PDB entry 8PC0 | electron microscopy, 17.00 A resolution (very low resolution: no residue pairs are listed; an interface is given only as per-side residue counts) | chains A and C

# Chain A
Name: Mgp-operon protein 3
From: Mycoplasmoides genitalium G37
UniProt: P22747 (MGP3_MYCGE); the construct has insertions or renumbered stretches relative to UniProt, so the offset changes along the chain: 1-412 = UniProt 1-412; 417-1052 = UniProt 418-1053
Sequence (1053 residues; numbered 1 to 1052 plus 5 insertion-coded residues; 4 numbers in that range are skipped by the numbering (no residue carries them; nothing is unmodelled there); the number before each row is that of its first residue; a row labelled like 412A-412E holds insertion residues (412A, then the next letters in order)):
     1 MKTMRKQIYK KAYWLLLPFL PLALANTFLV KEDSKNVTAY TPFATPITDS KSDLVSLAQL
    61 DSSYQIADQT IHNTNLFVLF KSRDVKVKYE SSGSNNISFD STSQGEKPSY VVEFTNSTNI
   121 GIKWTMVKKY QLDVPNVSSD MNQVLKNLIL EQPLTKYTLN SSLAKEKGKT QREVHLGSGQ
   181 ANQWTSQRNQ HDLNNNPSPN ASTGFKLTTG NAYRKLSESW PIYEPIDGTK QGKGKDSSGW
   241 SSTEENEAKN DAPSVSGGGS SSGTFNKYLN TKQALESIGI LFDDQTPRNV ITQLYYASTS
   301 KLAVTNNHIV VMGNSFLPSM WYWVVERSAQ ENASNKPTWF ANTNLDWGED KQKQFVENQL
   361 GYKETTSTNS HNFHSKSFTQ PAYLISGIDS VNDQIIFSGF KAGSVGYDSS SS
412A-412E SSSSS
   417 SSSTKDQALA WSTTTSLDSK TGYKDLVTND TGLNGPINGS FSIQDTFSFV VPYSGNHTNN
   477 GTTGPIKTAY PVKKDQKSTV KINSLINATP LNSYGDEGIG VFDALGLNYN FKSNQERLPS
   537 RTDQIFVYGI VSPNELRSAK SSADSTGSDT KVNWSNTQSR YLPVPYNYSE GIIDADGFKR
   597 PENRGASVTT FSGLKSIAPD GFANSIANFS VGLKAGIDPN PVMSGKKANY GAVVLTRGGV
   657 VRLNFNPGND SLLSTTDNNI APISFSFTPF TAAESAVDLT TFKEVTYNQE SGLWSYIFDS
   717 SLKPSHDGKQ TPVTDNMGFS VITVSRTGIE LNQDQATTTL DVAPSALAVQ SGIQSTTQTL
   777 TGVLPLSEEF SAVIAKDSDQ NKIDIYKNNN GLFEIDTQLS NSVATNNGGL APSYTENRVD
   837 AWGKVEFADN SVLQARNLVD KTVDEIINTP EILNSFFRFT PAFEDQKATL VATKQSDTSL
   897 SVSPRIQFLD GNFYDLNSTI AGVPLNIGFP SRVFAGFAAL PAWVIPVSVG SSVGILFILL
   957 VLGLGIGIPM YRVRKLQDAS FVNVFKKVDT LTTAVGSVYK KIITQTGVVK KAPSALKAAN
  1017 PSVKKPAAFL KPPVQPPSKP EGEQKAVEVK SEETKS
Disordered / not traced: 1-24, 258-260, 412A-412E, 471-477, 592-602, 937-1052
Metal / ion sites: K+: Thr831, Arg834, Asp836, Gly839
Reported in the primary citation:
  - conformationally variable residues (loop rearrangement): Gly455 to Phe465

# Chain C
Name: Adhesin P1
From: Mycoplasmoides genitalium G37
UniProt: P20796 (ADP1_MYCGE); residues 1-1444 here = UniProt positions 1-1444
Sequence (1444 residues; numbered 1 to 1444; the number before each row is that of its first residue):
     1 MHQPKKRLAK KSWAFLTAAL TLGVITGVGG YFLFNQNKQR SSVSNFAYQP KQLSVKHQQA
    61 VDETLTPWTW NNNNFSSLKI TGENPGSFGL VRSQNDNLNI SSVTKNSSDD NLKYLNAVEK
   121 YLDGQQNFAI RRYDNNGRAL YDINLAKMEN PSTVQRGLNG EPIFDPFKGF GLTGNAPTDW
   181 NEIKGKVPVE VVQSPHSPNL YFVLLVPKVA LEYHNLNNQV VKESLEVKAT QSSFNPTQRL
   241 QKDSPVKDSS KQGEKLSETT ASSMSSGMAT STRAKALKVE VERGSQSDSL LKNDFAKKPL
   301 KHKNSSGEVK LEAEKEFTEA WKPLLTTDQI AREKGMGATV VSFYDAPYSE NHTAFGLVDH
   361 IDPKKMVENY PPSWKTPKWN HHGIWDYNAR NLLLQTTGFF NPRRHPEWFD EGQAKADNTS
   421 PGFKVGDTDH KKDGFKKNSS SPIALPFEAY FANIGNMVAI GNSVFIFGGN GHATKMFTTN
   481 PLSIGVFRIK YTDNFSKSSV TGWPYAVLFG GLINPQTNGL KDLPLGTNRW FEYVPRMAVS
   541 GVKWVGNQLV LAGTLTMGDT ATVPRLKYDQ LEKHLNLVAQ GQGLLREDLQ IFTPYGWANR
   601 PDIPVGAWLQ DEMGSKFGPH YFLNNPDIQD NVNNDTVEAL ISSYKNTDKL KHVYPYRYSG
   661 LYAWQLFNWS NKLTNTPLSA NFVNENSYAP NSLFAAILNE DLLTGLSDKI FYGKENEFAE
   721 NEADRFNQLL SLNPNPNTNW ARYLNVVQRF TTGPNLDSST FDQFLDFLPW IGNGKPFSNS
   781 PSPSTSASSS TPLPTFSNIN VGVKSMITQH LNKENTRWVF IPNFSPDIWT GAGYRVQSAN
   841 QKNGIPFEQV KPSNNSTPFD PNSDDNKVTP SGGSSKPTTY PALPNSISPT SDWINALTFT
   901 NKNNPQRNQL LLRSLLGTIP VLINKSGDSN DQFNKDSEQK WDKTETNEGN LPGFGEVNGL
   961 YNAALLHTYG FFGTNTNSTD PKIGFKADSS SSSSSTLVGS GLNWTSQDVG NLVVINDTSF
  1021 GFQLGGWFIT FTDFIRPRTG YLGITLSSLQ DQTIIWADQP WTSFKGSYLD SDGTPKSLWD
  1081 PTALKSLPNS STTYDTNPTL SPSFQLYQPN KVKAYQTTNT YNKLIEPVDA TSAATNMTSL
  1141 LKLLTTKNIK AKLGKGTASS QGNNNGGGVS QTINTITTTG NISEGLKEET SIQAETLKKF
  1201 FDSKQNNKSE IGIGDSTFTK MDGKLTGVVS TPLVNLINGQ GATSDSDTEK ISFKPGNQID
  1261 FNRLFTLPVT ELFDPNTMFV YDQYVPLLVN LPSGFDQASI RLKVISYSVE NQTLGVRLEF
  1321 KDPQTQQFIP VLNASSTGPQ TVFQPFNQWA DYVLPLIVTV PIVVIILSVT LGLTIGIPMH
  1381 RNKKALQAGF DLSNKKVDVL TKAVGSVFKE IINRTGISNA PKKLKQATPT KPTPKTPPKP
  1441 PVKQ
Disordered / not traced: 1-58, 783-788, 1350-1444
Small-molecule neighbours: 1,5-anhydro-D-glucitol (ASO): Asp635, Pro870, Ser871, Gly872
Reported in the primary citation:
  - binding site for N-acetyl-alpha-neuraminic acid: Asn634
  - binding site for 1,5-anhydro-D-glucitol: Pro870 to Pro877

# Interface between chain A and chain C
At this resolution (17 A) residue pairs are not listed: 28 residues of chain A and 40 of chain C lie at the interface.

# Summary
28 residues of chain A face 40 of chain C across their interface. Chain C binds 1,5-anhydro-D-glucitol. The K+
site is built by Thr831(A), Arg834(A), Asp836(A) and Gly839(A). The paper reports a binding site for
N-acetyl-alpha-neuraminic acid at Asn634(C); a binding site for 1,5-anhydro-D-glucitol at Pro870(C).
Chain A is Mgp-operon protein 3 and chain C is Adhesin P1, both from Mycoplasmoides genitalium G37; the
structure, Sub-tomogram average of the open conformation of the Nap adhesion complex from the human pathogen
Mycoplasma ..., was determined by electron microscopy, deposited together with 8PBX, 8PBY, 8PBZ and 8PC1.
